Entry 6JH5 (X-ray diffraction, 1.54 A resolution); this record covers chain A.

== Chain A ==
Molecule: LamCAT
Chain sequence (243 residues; numbered 20 to 262; the number before each row is that of its first residue):
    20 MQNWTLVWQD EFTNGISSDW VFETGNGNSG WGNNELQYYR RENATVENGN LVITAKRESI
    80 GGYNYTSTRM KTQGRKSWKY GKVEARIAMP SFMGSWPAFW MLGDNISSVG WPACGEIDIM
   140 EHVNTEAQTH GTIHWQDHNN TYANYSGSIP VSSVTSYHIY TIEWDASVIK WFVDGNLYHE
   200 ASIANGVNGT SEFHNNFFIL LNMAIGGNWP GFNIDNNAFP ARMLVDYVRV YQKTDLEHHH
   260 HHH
Not modelled in the structure: 20, 253-262
Ion coordination: Ca2+: Glu30, Gly68, Asp245
Reported in the primary citation:
  - Ca2+ coordination: Glu30, Gly68, Asp245
  - catalytic residues: Glu135, Glu140 (proposed by the authors, not directly observed)
  - mutagenesis - E135A, E140A: abolished catalytic activity
  - mutagenesis - N52A, R88A, W115A, W130A, H153A, Y161A, N221A: abolished catalytic activity on laminarin
  - mutagenesis - N52H, N52Q, R88M, W115F, W130H, W130Y (1,400-fold), H153F, Y161F, N221L: decreased catalytic activity

== Summary ==
The Ca2+ site is built by Glu30, Gly68 and Asp245. The paper reports catalytic residues Glu135 and Glu140;
N52H, N52Q and R88M, among others, reduce catalytic activity; 18 substitutions were tested in all.
Chain A is LamCAT; the structure, Structure of Marine bacterial laminarinase, was determined by X-ray
diffraction, deposited together with 6M6P, 6JIA and 6JHJ.
